Entry 4RIX (X-ray diffraction, 3.10 A resolution); this record covers chains A and B.

Chain A:
Protein: Receptor tyrosine-protein kinase erbB-3
Organism: Homo sapiens
Notes: EC 2.7.10.1; fragment: kinase domain
Reference sequence: P21860 (ERBB3_HUMAN); residues 679-1001 here correspond to UniProt positions 698-1020 (UniProt number = residue number + 19)
Amino-acid sequence (326 residues; numbered 676 to 1001; the number before each row is that of its first residue):
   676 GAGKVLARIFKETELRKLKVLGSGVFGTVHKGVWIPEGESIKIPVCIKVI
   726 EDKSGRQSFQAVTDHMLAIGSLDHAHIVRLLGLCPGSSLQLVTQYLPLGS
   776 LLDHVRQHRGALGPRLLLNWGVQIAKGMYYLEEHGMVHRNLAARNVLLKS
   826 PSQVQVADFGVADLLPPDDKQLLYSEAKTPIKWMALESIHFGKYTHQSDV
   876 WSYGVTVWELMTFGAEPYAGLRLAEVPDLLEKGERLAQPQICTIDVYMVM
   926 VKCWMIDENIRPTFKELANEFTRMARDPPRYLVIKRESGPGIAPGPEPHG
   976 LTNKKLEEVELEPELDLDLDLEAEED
Not modelled in the structure: 676-679, 843-854, 961-1001
Differences from the reference sequence: expression tag (676-678); engineered mutation Arg790 (Gln809 in P21860)
Curated features (UniProtKB/Swiss-Prot):
  - active site: Asn815 (Proton acceptor)
  - binding site (ATP): Leu696 to Val704, Lys723, Gln769 to Leu771, Asn815 to Asn820
  - modified residue: Ser963 (Phosphoserine)
Bound ions: Mg2+: Asn820, Asp833 (together with AMP-PNP)
Ligand contacts: AMP-PNP (ANP; phosphoaminophosphonic acid-adenylate ester): Leu696, Gly697, Ser698, Gly699, Val700, Gly702, Val704, Cys721, Lys723, Thr768, Gln769, Tyr770, Leu771, Ser775, Asn815, Arg819, Asn820, Leu822, Asp833
From the paper describing this entry:
  - disease-associated variants - S827I: increased catalytic activity on containing the JM-latch
  - disease-associated variants - S827I: unchanged catalytic activity on lacks the JM-latch
  - disease-associated variants - E909G (5-fold): increased binding to EGFR-V924R
  - disease-associated variants - E909G (2-fold): increased catalytic activity on EGFR kinase
  - disease-associated variants - E909G (7-fold): increased catalytic activity with Epidermal growth factor receptor (chain B)
  - mutagenesis - S827I: unchanged catalytic activity on lacks the JM-latch
  - mutagenesis - E909G: unchanged catalytic activity
  - mutagenesis - E909G (5-fold): increased binding to Epidermal growth factor receptor (chain B)
  - mutagenesis - E909G (7-fold): increased catalytic activity with Epidermal growth factor receptor (chain B)

Chain B:
Protein: Epidermal growth factor receptor
Organism: Homo sapiens
Notes: EC 2.7.10.1; fragment: kinase domain
Reference sequence: P00533 (EGFR_HUMAN); residues 658-998 here correspond to UniProt positions 682-1022 (UniProt number = residue number + 24)
Amino-acid sequence (345 residues; numbered 654 to 998; the number before each row is that of its first residue):
   654 GAMGLLQERELVEPLTPSGEAPNQALLRILKETEFKKIKVLGSGAFGTVY
   704 KGLWIPEGEKVKIPVAIKELREATSPKANKEILDEAYVMASVDNPHVCRL
   754 LGICLTSTVQLITQLMPFGCLLDYVREHKDNIGSQYLLNWCVQIAKGMNY
   804 LEDRRLVHRDLAARNVLVKTPQHVKITDFGLAKLLGAEEKEYHAEGGKVP
   854 IKWMALESILHRIYTHQSDVWSYGVTVWELMTFGSKPYDGIPASEISSIL
   904 EKGERLPQPPICTIDVYMIMRKCWMIDADSRPKFRELIIEFSKMARDPQR
   954 YLVIQGDERMHLPSPTDSNAYRAAMDEEDMDDVVDADEYLIPQQG
Not modelled in the structure: 654-663, 848-851, 961-998
Differences from the reference sequence: expression tag (654-657); engineered mutation Arg924 (Val948 in P00533), Ala973 (Phe997 in P00533), Ala977 (Leu1001 in P00533)
Curated features (UniProtKB/Swiss-Prot):
  - region: Leu664 to Leu680 (Important for dimerization, phosphorylation and activation)
  - active site: Asp813 (Proton acceptor)
  - binding site (ATP): Leu694 to Val702, Lys721, Thr766, Gln767, Asp831
  - site: Tyr992 (Important for interaction with PIK3C2B)
  - modified residue: Thr669 (Phosphothreonine), Ser671 (Phosphoserine), Lys721 (N6-(2-hydroxyisobutyryl)lysine), Tyr845 (Phosphotyrosine), Ser967 (Phosphoserine), Ser971 (Phosphoserine), Tyr974 (Phosphotyrosine), Tyr992 (Phosphotyrosine)
  - cross-link (Glycyl lysine isopeptide (Lys-Gly)): Lys692 (interchain with G-Cter in ubiquitin), Lys713 (interchain with G-Cter in ubiquitin), Lys730 (interchain with G-Cter in ubiquitin), Lys733 (interchain with G-Cter in ubiquitin), Lys843 (interchain with G-Cter in ubiquitin), Lys905 (interchain with G-Cter in ubiquitin), Lys936 (interchain with G-Cter in ubiquitin), Lys946 (interchain with G-Cter in ubiquitin)
Ligand contacts: ADP (adenosine-5'-diphosphate): Leu694, Phe699, Val702, Ala719, Lys721, Thr766, Gln767, Leu768, Met769, Gly772, Cys773, Asp776, Arg817, Asn818, Leu820, Asp831
From the paper describing this entry:
  - mutagenesis - E687A, E710A: increased catalytic activity with Receptor tyrosine-protein kinase erbB-3 (chain A)
  - mutagenesis - E687A/E710A: decreased stability (proposed by the authors, not directly observed)
  - mutagenesis - I682Q/E907G (8-fold): increased catalytic activity
  - mutagenesis - V924R/F973A/L977A: unchanged catalytic activity with Receptor tyrosine-protein kinase erbB-3 (chain A)

Chain A / chain B interface:
Residue-residue contacts (59):
  Arg790(A) - Val665(B)
  Arg790(A) - Glu666(B)  hydrogen bond (side chain-backbone)
  Arg790(A) - Pro667(B)
  Arg790(A) - Leu668(B)
  Asn794(A) - Val665(B)
  Asn794(A) - Glu666(B)  hydrogen bond (side chain-backbone)
  Gln828(A) - Leu664(B)
  Glu906(A) - Thr759(B)
  Lys907(A) - Lys684(B)
  Lys907(A) - Glu685(B)  hydrogen bond (backbone-backbone)
  Lys907(A) - Thr686(B)
  Lys907(A) - Cys757(B)
  Gly908(A) - Ile682(B)
  Gly908(A) - Leu683(B)
  Gly908(A) - Cys757(B)
  Gly908(A) - Leu758(B)  hydrogen bond (backbone-backbone)
  Gly908(A) - Thr759(B)
  Glu909(A) - Ile682(B)
  Glu909(A) - Lys684(B)  salt bridge
  Arg910(A) - Ile682(B)
  Arg910(A) - Leu758(B)
  Gln913(A) - Ala678(B)  hydrogen bond (side chain-backbone)
  Gln913(A) - Leu679(B)
  Gln913(A) - Leu680(B)  hydrogen bond (side chain-backbone)
  Thr918(A) - Pro675(B)
  Thr918(A) - Asn676(B)
  Ile919(A) - Asn676(B)  hydrogen bond (backbone-backbone)
  Ile919(A) - Ala678(B)
  Ile919(A) - Leu680(B)  hydrophobic
  Ile919(A) - Tyr740(B)  hydrophobic
  Asp920(A) - Asn676(B)
  Asp920(A) - Tyr740(B)  hydrogen bond
  Tyr922(A) - Leu680(B)
  Tyr922(A) - Ile682(B)
  Met923(A) - Leu736(B)  hydrophobic
  Val926(A) - Leu758(B)  hydrophobic
  Lys927(A) - Leu736(B)
  Met930(A) - Asn732(B)
  Met930(A) - Leu736(B)  hydrophobic
  Met930(A) - Leu758(B)  hydrophobic
  Ile931(A) - Thr759(B)
  Ile931(A) - Ser760(B)
  Asp932(A) - Thr727(B)
  Ile935(A) - Ala726(B)
  Ile935(A) - Asn732(B)
  Thr947(A) - Glu666(B)
  Ala950(A) - Glu666(B)
  Arg951(A) - Glu666(B)  salt bridge
  Arg951(A) - Leu668(B)
  Arg951(A) - Thr669(B)
  Asp952(A) - Leu668(B)
  Asp952(A) - Pro670(B)
  Asp952(A) - Ser671(B)  hydrogen bond
  Asp952(A) - Gly672(B)
  Pro953(A) - Leu668(B)
  Arg955(A) - Ser671(B)  hydrogen bond
  Arg955(A) - Glu673(B)
  Arg955(A) - Pro675(B)
  Val958(A) - Pro675(B)  hydrophobic
Also at the interface, not in a pair above, chain A (31 interface residues in all): Leu904, Leu905, Asn934, Pro954
Also at the interface, not in a pair above, chain B (35 interface residues in all): Ala674, Gln677, Glu687, Glu710, Pro729, Lys733

Overview:
31 residues of chain A and 35 residues of chain B are in contact; the contacts include 10 hydrogen bonds and 2
salt bridges. Polar contacts include Glu909(A)-Lys684(B), Arg951(A)-Glu666(B) and Arg790(A)-Glu666(B). From
the paper: E687A and E710A of chain B increase catalytic activity with Receptor tyrosine-protein kinase erbB-3
(chain A); S827I of chain A increases catalytic activity on containing the JM-latch; 7 substitutions were
tested in all.
Here chain A is Receptor tyrosine-protein kinase erbB-3 and chain B is Epidermal growth factor receptor, both
from Homo sapiens. Entry 4RIX (Crystal structure of an EGFR/HER3 kinase domain heterodimer containing the
cancer-associated HER3-Q790R mutation) was determined by X-ray diffraction together with 4RIW and 4RIY from
the same study.
